Entry 8D8L (electron microscopy, 2.60 A resolution); this record covers chains 6 and a of the 35 polymer chains in the assembly.

[Chain 6]
Molecule: 37S ribosomal protein S35, mitochondrial
From: Saccharomyces cerevisiae
UniProt: P53292 (RT35_YEAST); residue numbers follow UniProt; this construct covers 1-345
Amino-acid sequence (345 residues; row label = number of the first residue in the row):
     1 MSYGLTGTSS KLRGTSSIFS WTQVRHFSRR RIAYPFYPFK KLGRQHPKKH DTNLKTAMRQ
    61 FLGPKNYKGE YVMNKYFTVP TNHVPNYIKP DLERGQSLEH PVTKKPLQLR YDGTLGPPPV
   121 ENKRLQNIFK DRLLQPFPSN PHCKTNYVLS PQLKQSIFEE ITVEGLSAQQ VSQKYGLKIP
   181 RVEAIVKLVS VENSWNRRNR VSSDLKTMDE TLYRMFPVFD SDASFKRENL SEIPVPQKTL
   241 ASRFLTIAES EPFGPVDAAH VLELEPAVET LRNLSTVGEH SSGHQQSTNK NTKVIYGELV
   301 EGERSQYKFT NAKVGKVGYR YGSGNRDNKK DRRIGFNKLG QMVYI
Not modelled in the structure: 1-26, 277-290

[Chain a]
Molecule: 15S ribosomal RNA
From: Saccharomyces cerevisiae
Sequence (1713 nucleotides; each row starts with the number of its first residue; numbers below 1 keep their minus sign (U-63 is residue -63)):
   -63 UUUUAUAUAA UAAUAAUAAU AUAUAUAUAU AUAUAUUAUU AUAUUAGUUA UAUAAUAAGG
    -3 AAAAGUAAAA AAUUUAUAAG AAUAUGAUGU UGGUUCAGAU UAAGCGCUAA AUAAGGACAU
    57 GACACAUGCG AAUCAUACGU UUAUUAUUGA UAAGAUAAUA AAUAUGUGGU GUAAACGUGA
   117 GUAAUUUUAU UAGGAAUUAA UGAACUAUAG AAUAAGCUAA AUACUUAAUA UAUUAUUAUA
   177 UAAAAAUAAU UUAUAUAAUA AAAAGGAUAU AUAUAUAAUA UAUAUUUAUC UAUAGUCAAG
   237 CCAAUAAUGG UUUAGGUAGU AGGUUUAUUA AGAGUUAAAC CUAGCCAACG AUCCAUAAUC
   297 GAUAAUGAAA GUUAGAACGA UCACGUUGAC UCUGAAAUAU AGUCAAUAUC UAUAAGAUAC
   357 AGCAGUGAGG AAUAUUGGAC AAUGAUCGAA AGAUUGAUCC AGUUACUUAU UAGGAUGAUA
   417 UAUAAAAAUA UUUUAUUUUA UUUAUAAAUA UUAAAUAUUU AUAAUAAUAA UAAUAAUAAU
   477 AUAUAUAUAU AAAUUGAUUA AAAAUAAAAU CCAUAAAUAA UUAAAAUAAU GAUAUUAAUU
   537 ACCAUAUAUA UUUUUAUAUG GAUAUAUAUA UUAAUAAUAA UAUUAAUUUU AUUAUUAUUA
   597 AUAAUAUAUU UUAAUAGUCC UGACUAAUAU UUGUGCCAGC AGUCGCGGUA ACACAAAGAG
   657 GGCGAGCGUU AAUCAUAAUG GUUUAAAGGA UCCGUAGAAU GAAUUAUAUA UUAUAAUUUA
   717 GAGUUAAUAA AAUAUAAUUA AAGAAUUAUA AUAGUAAAGA UGAAAUAAUA AUAAUAAUUA
   777 UAAGACUAAU AUAUGUGAAA AUAUUAAUUA AAUAUUAACU GACAUUGAGG GAUUAAAACU
   837 AGAGUAGCGA AACGGAUUCG AUACCCGUGU AGUUCUAGUA GUAAACUAUG AAUACAAUUA
   897 UUUAUAAUAU AUAUUAUAUA UAAAUAAUAA AUGAAAAUGA AAGUAUUCCA CCUGAAGAGU
   957 ACGUUAGCAA UAAUGAAACU CAAAACAAUA GACGGUUACA GACUUAAGCA GUGGAGCAUG
  1017 UUAUUUAAUU CGAUAAUCCA CGACUAACCU UACCAUAUUU UGAAUAUUAU AAUAAUUAUU
  1077 AUAAUUAUUA UAUUACAGGC GUUACAUUGU UGUCUUUAGU UCGUGCUGCA AAGUUUUAGA
  1137 UUAAGUUCAU AAACGAACAA AACUCCAUAU AUAUAAUUUU AAUUAUAUAU AAUUUUAUAU
  1197 UAUUUAUUAA UAUAAAGAAA GGAAUUAAGA CAAAUCAUAA UGAUCCUUAU AAUAUGGGUA
  1257 AUAGACGUGC UAUAAUAAAA UGAUAAUAAA AUUAUAUAAA AUAUAUUUAA UUAUAUUUAA
  1317 UUAAUAAUAU AAAACAUUUU AAUUUUUAAU AUAUUUUUUU AUUAUAUAUU AAUAUGAAUU
  1377 AUAAUCUGAA AUUCGAUUAU AUGAAAAAAG AAUUGCUAGU AAUACGUAAA UUAGUAUGUU
  1437 ACGGUGAAUA UUCUAACUGU UUCGCACUAA UCACUCAUCA CGCGUUGAAA CAUAUUAUUA
  1497 UCUUAUUAUU UAUAUAAUAU UUUUUAAUAA AUAUUAAUAA UUAUUAAUUU AUAUUUAUUU
  1557 AUAUCAGAAA UAAUAUGAAU UAAUGCGAAG UUGAAAUACA GUUACCGUAG GGGAACCUGC
  1617 GGUGGGCUUA UAAAUAUCUU AAAUAUUCUU ACA
Not modelled in the structure: -63 to 12, 86-88, 167-171, 211-213, 421-477, 546-549, 564-599, 705-707, 906-910, 1075-1077, 1362-1366, 1529-1535
Bound ions: Mg2+ site 1 near A33 (its only coordinating residue here); Mg2+ site 2: A55, G115; Mg2+ site 3 near A110 (its only coordinating residue here); Mg2+ site 4: G115, A294; Mg2+ site 5: A116, G117, A294; Mg2+ site 6 near A159 (its only coordinating residue here); Mg2+ site 7: U247, A287, U288; Mg2+ site 8 near U256 (its only coordinating residue here); Mg2+ site 9: G259 (shared with 1 residue of chain Q); Mg2+ site 10 near G270 (its only coordinating residue here); Mg2+ site 11: A312, A313; Mg2+ site 12 near A313 (its only coordinating residue here); 32 more Mg2+ sites not listed

[Chain 6 / chain a interface]
Contacting residue pairs (95):
  Phe27(6) - U624(a)  base contact
  Ser28(6) - A623(a)  hydrogen bond to the phosphate
  Arg29(6) - A623(a)  hydrogen bond to the phosphate
  Arg29(6) - U624(a)  hydrogen bond to the sugar
  Arg30(6) - A623(a)  sugar contact
  Arg30(6) - U624(a)  hydrogen bond to the phosphate
  Arg30(6) - A625(a)  salt bridge to the phosphate
  Arg30(6) - G656(a)  hydrogen bond to the phosphate
  Ile32(6) - A625(a)  phosphate contact
  Tyr34(6) - A496(a)  stacking on the base
  Tyr34(6) - A497(a)  sugar contact
  Tyr34(6) - A498(a)  hydrogen bond to the phosphate
  Lys41(6) - U495(a)  sugar contact
  Lys41(6) - A496(a)  hydrogen bond to the sugar
  Leu42(6) - U495(a)  hydrogen bond to the sugar
  Gly43(6) - U494(a)  base contact
  Gly43(6) - U495(a)  base contact
  Arg44(6) - U494(a)  hydrogen bond to the sugar
  Gln45(6) - U494(a)  hydrogen bond to the base
  Gln45(6) - U495(a)  base contact
  His46(6) - A489(a)  base contact
  Pro47(6) - A493(a)  hydrogen bond to the base
  Pro47(6) - U494(a)  base contact
  Lys48(6) - A489(a)  phosphate contact
  Lys48(6) - U490(a)  phosphate contact
  Lys49(6) - A489(a)  hydrogen bond to the base
  His50(6) - U490(a)  salt bridge to the phosphate
  His50(6) - U491(a)  hydrogen bond to the base
  His50(6) - G492(a)  hydrogen bond to the base
  His50(6) - A493(a)  base contact
  His50(6) - A498(a)  base contact
  His50(6) - A499(a)  base contact
  Asp51(6) - U495(a)  base contact
  Asp51(6) - A498(a)  base contact
  Thr52(6) - A498(a)  phosphate contact
  Thr52(6) - A499(a)  phosphate contact
  Asn53(6) - U495(a)  hydrogen bond to the sugar
  Asn53(6) - A496(a)  hydrogen bond to the sugar
  Asn53(6) - A498(a)  hydrogen bond to the phosphate
  Lys55(6) - A414(a)  base contact
  Lys55(6) - A500(a)  hydrogen bond to the sugar
  Lys65(6) - A414(a)  salt bridge to the phosphate
  Lys65(6) - U415(a)  salt bridge to the phosphate
  Asn66(6) - U482(a)  hydrogen bond to the phosphate
  Tyr67(6) - U482(a)  base contact
  Lys68(6) - U480(a)  base contact
  Tyr71(6) - A414(a)  phosphate contact
  Val72(6) - A481(a)  sugar contact
  Val72(6) - U482(a)  phosphate contact
  Met73(6) - A481(a)  base contact
  His100(6) - A481(a)  hydrogen bond to the base
  Pro101(6) - A481(a)  sugar contact
  Val102(6) - A481(a)  phosphate contact
  Leu115(6) - A481(a)  hydrogen bond to the base
  Arg198(6) - A544(a)  hydrogen bond to the base
  Arg198(6) - U545(a)  hydrogen bond to the sugar
  Arg200(6) - U551(a)  hydrogen bond to the sugar
  Glu303(6) - A524(a)  phosphate contact
  Arg304(6) - A520(a)  salt bridge to the phosphate
  Arg304(6) - A521(a)  salt bridge to the phosphate
  Arg304(6) - A522(a)  hydrogen bond to the phosphate
  Arg304(6) - U523(a)  salt bridge to the phosphate
  Tyr307(6) - U523(a)  hydrogen bond to the phosphate
  Arg320(6) - A298(a)  base contact
  Gly322(6) - G297(a)  hydrogen bond to the base
  Gly322(6) - U299(a)  sugar contact
  Gly322(6) - C314(a)  base contact
  Gly322(6) - G315(a)  hydrogen bond to the sugar
  Gly324(6) - U299(a)  phosphate contact
  Gly324(6) - A300(a)  phosphate contact
  Asn325(6) - G51(a)  hydrogen bond to the sugar
  Asn325(6) - G52(a)  phosphate contact
  Arg326(6) - A300(a)  salt bridge to the phosphate
  Arg326(6) - A301(a)  salt bridge to the phosphate
  Asp327(6) - A50(a)  hydrogen bond to the sugar
  Asp327(6) - G51(a)  sugar contact
  Asp327(6) - U404(a)  sugar contact
  Asn328(6) - U403(a)  hydrogen bond to the sugar
  Asn328(6) - U404(a)  sugar contact
  Lys329(6) - A300(a)  hydrogen bond to the phosphate
  Lys329(6) - A301(a)  phosphate contact
  Lys329(6) - U404(a)  hydrogen bond to the sugar
  Lys330(6) - U36(a)  phosphate contact
  Lys330(6) - U404(a)  phosphate contact
  Lys330(6) - A405(a)  phosphate contact
  Arg332(6) - A49(a)  base contact
  Arg332(6) - A50(a)  hydrogen bond to the sugar
  Arg332(6) - U404(a)  hydrogen bond to the base
  Arg332(6) - A405(a)  sugar contact
  Ile334(6) - A405(a)  sugar contact
  Gln341(6) - A534(a)  sugar contact
  Met342(6) - U406(a)  sugar contact
  Tyr344(6) - A49(a)  hydrogen bond to the base
  Tyr344(6) - A50(a)  sugar contact
  Tyr344(6) - A405(a)  base contact
Other interface residues (no listed pair), chain 6 (55 interface residues in all): Pro35, Phe39, Leu54, Tyr321, Ser323
Other interface residues (no listed pair), chain a (53 interface residues in all): U37, G413, U501, U550, A552, A622, A655

[In short]
55 residues of chain 6 face 53 of chain a across their interface, with 36 hydrogen bonds, 9 salt bridges and 1
aromatic stacking contact. Polar pairs include Gln45(6)-U494(a), Pro47(6)-A493(a) and Lys49(6)-A489(a). A55(a)
and G115(a) form the Mg2+ site 2.
Chain 6 is 37S ribosomal protein S35, mitochondrial and chain a is 15S ribosomal RNA, both from Saccharomyces
cerevisiae; the structure, Yeast mitochondrial small subunit assembly intermediate (State 3), was determined
by electron microscopy together with 8D8J and 8D8K from the same study.
